8EJF - chains a and b of the 6 polymer chains in the assembly; structure by electron microscopy, 3.72 A resolution.

== Chain a (and b) ==
Name: Glycoprotein GP2
Source organism: Lassa mammarenavirus
Notes: fragment: + C-terminal trimerization domain; chain b of this document is another copy of the same molecule, construct and numbering; everything in this record applies to it too
UniProt: V9VG48 (V9VG48_LASV); residues 260-424 here correspond to UniProt positions 295-459 (UniProt number = residue number + 35)
Sequence (406 residues; each row starts with the number of its first residue):
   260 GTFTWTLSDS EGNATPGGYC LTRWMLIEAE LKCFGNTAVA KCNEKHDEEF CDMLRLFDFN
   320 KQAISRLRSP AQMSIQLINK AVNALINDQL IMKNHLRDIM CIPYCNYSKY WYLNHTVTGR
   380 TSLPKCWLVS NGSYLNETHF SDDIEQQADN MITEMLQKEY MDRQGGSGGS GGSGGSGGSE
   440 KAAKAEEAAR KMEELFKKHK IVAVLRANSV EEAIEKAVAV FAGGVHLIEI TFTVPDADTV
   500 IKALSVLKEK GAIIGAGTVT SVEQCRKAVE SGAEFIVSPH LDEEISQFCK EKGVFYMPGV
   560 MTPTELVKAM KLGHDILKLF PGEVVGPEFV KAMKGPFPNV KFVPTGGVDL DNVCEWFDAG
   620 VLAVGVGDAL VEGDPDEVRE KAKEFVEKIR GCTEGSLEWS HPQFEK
Disordered / not traced: 423-665
Cystine bridges: Cys279-Cys292, Cys301-Cys310, Cys364-Cys385
Covalent attachments: glycan linked to Asn365; N-acetylglucosamine (NAG) linked to Asn373, Asn390, Asn395
Differences from the reference sequence: engineered mutation Pro329 (Glu364 in V9VG48), Cys360 (Gly395 in V9VG48)

== Chain a / chain b interface ==
Residue-residue contacts (32):
  Lys304(a) with Glu303(b); His305(b), hydrogen bond (backbone-side chain)
  His305(a) with His305(b)
  Gln348(a) with Asn342(b); Ala343(b), hydrogen bond (side chain-backbone)
  Met351(a) with Lys339(b); Ala343(b), hydrophobic
  Lys352(a) with Thr263(b); Ala343(b)
  Leu355(a) with Leu336(b), hydrophobic; Ala340(b); Ala343(b), hydrophobic
  Arg356(a) with Thr265(b), hydrogen bond (side chain-backbone); Leu266(b), hydrogen bond (side chain-backbone)
  Ile358(a) with Leu336(b), hydrophobic
  Met359(a) with Gln321(b); Ala322(b), hydrophobic; Arg325(b); Leu326(b), hydrophobic
  Cys360(a) with Arg325(b)
  Ile361(a) with Leu266(b); Asp268(b); Gln321(b); Arg325(b)
  Pro362(a) with Asp268(b)
  Asp402(a) with Thr261(b), hydrogen bond
  Gln405(a) with Gly260(b), hydrogen bond (side chain-backbone); Thr261(b), hydrogen bond (side chain-backbone)
  Asp421(a) with Asp421(b)
  Arg422(a) with Tyr419(b), hydrogen bond (side chain-backbone); Met420(b), hydrogen bond (side chain-backbone); Asp421(b), hydrogen bond (backbone-side chain)
Other interface residues (no listed pair), chain a (20 interface residues in all): Asp306, His354, Leu387, Leu394
Other interface residues (no listed pair), chain b (22 interface residues in all): Ser267, Leu344

== Summary ==
Chain a and chain b form an interface of 20 and 22 residues respectively, with 10 hydrogen bonds. Polar
contacts include Lys304(a)-His305(b), Gln348(a)-Ala343(b) and Arg356(a)-Thr265(b). Covalently linked
N-acetylglucosamine: at Asn373(a), Asn390(a) and Asn395(a).
Chain a and chain b are both Glycoprotein GP2 (Lassa mammarenavirus); the structure, Structure of lineage V
Lassa virus glycoprotein complex (strain Soromba-R), was determined by electron microscopy (same publication
as 8EJD, 8EJE, 8EJG and 8EJI).
